2XUM - chains A and S; structure by X-ray diffraction, 2.20 A resolution.

Chain A:
Name: Hypoxia-inducible factor 1-alpha inhibitor
Organism: Homo sapiens
Notes: EC 1.14.11.16
UniProt: Q9NWT6 (HIF1N_HUMAN); numbering as in UniProt (aligned over 1-349)
Chain sequence (349 residues; row label = number of the first residue in the row):
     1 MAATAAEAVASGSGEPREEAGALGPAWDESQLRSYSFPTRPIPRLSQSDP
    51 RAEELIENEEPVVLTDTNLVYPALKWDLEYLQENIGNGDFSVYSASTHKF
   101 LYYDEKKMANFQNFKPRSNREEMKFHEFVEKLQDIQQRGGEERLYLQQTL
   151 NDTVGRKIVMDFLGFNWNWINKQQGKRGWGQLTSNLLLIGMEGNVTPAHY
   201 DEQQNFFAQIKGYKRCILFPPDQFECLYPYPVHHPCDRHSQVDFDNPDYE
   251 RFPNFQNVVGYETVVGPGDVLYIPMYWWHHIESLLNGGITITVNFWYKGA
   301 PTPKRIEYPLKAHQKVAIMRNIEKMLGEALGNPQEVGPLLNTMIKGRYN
Differences from the reference sequence: engineered mutation His239 (Gln in Q9NWT6)
Curated features (UniProtKB/Swiss-Prot):
  - binding site (2-oxoglutarate): Tyr145, Thr196, Asn205, Lys214, Asn294
  - binding site (substrate): Asp152, Gln181 to Thr183, Asp201 to Gln203, Ala300, Asn321
  - binding site (Fe cation): His199, Asp201, His279
  - site: Leu340 (Important for dimer formation)
  - modified residue: Ala2 (N-acetylalanine)
  - mutagenesis: His199 (H199A: Prevents suppression of HIF CAD activity. Strongly stimulates 2-oxoglutarate turnover. No stimulation of 2-oxoglutarate turnover; when associated with R-340), Asp201 (D201A: Prevents suppression of HIF CAD activity; D201E: Loss of HIF1A Asn hydroxylation activity. Slightly stimulates 2-oxoglutarate turnover; D201G: No impact on HIF1A Asn hydroxylation activity ...), Trp296 (W296R: Loss of HIF1A Asn hydroxylation activity and slight stimulation of 2-oxoglutarate turnover; when associated with G-201), Leu340 (L340R: Impairs dimer formation, leading to loss of HIF1A Asn hydroxylation activity. No stimulation of 2-oxoglutarate turnover; when associated with A-201), Ile344 (I344R: No effect on dimer formation and HIF1A Asn hydroxylation activity)
Bound ions: Zn2+: His199, Asp201, His279 (together with N-oxalylglycine)
Residues lining bound ligands: N-oxalylglycine (OGA): Tyr145, Leu188, Thr196, His199, Asp201, Asn205, Phe207, Lys214, His279, Ile281, Asn294, Trp296
From the paper describing this entry:
  - mutagenesis - Q239H: unchanged catalytic activity on Peptide 2
  - mutagenesis - D201G: abolished catalytic activity on Asp-containing peptide
  - mutagenesis - D201G: unchanged catalytic activity on Asn hydroxylation
  - mutagenesis - D201A: abolished catalytic activity on D34

Chain S:
Name: Asp-substrate peptide 2
Chain sequence (20 residues; each row starts with the number of its first residue):
   788 HLEVVKLLLEHGADVDAQDK
Not modelled in the structure: 788-789

Interface between chain A and chain S:
Residue-residue contacts (43):
  Tyr102(A) with Asp803(S); Ala804(S), hydrogen bond (side chain-backbone); Gln805(S), hydrogen bond (side chain-backbone)
  Tyr103(A) with Gln805(S), hydrogen bond (backbone-side chain)
  Asp104(A) with Gln805(S)
  Glu105(A) with Gln805(S), hydrogen bond (backbone-side chain)
  Thr183(A) with Lys807(S), hydrogen bond
  Ser184(A) with Lys807(S)
  His199(A) with Asp803(S), salt bridge
  Asp201(A) with Asp801(S); Val802(S); Asp803(S), hydrogen bond (side chain-backbone)
  Glu202(A) with His798(S); Gly799(S), hydrogen bond (side chain-backbone); Ala800(S); Asp801(S), hydrogen bond (backbone-backbone)
  Gln203(A) with Ala800(S); Val802(S); Lys807(S), hydrogen bond
  Arg238(A) with Asp801(S); Val802(S), hydrogen bond (side chain-backbone); Asp803(S), salt bridge
  His239(A) with Asp803(S), salt bridge
  Tyr276(A) with His798(S)
  Trp296(A) with Val802(S); Asp803(S)
  Lys298(A) with Ala800(S)
  Ala300(A) with His798(S)
  Thr302(A) with Lys793(S); Leu796(S)
  Pro303(A) with Lys793(S), hydrogen bond (backbone-side chain)
  Lys304(A) with Lys793(S), hydrogen bond (backbone-side chain)
  Ile306(A) with Lys793(S); Leu796(S), hydrophobic
  Tyr308(A) with Val792(S)
  Gln314(A) with Leu796(S)
  Ala317(A) with Leu795(S); Leu796(S)
  Ile318(A) with Leu795(S)
  Asn321(A) with Leu794(S); Leu795(S), hydrogen bond (side chain-backbone); Glu797(S), hydrogen bond (side chain-backbone)
  Met325(A) with Leu795(S), hydrophobic
Also at the interface, not in a pair above, chain A (34 interface residues in all): Tyr93, Lys106, Arg120, Leu186, Gly299, Arg305, Arg320, Ile322
From the paper, about this interface:
  - interface residues, chain A: Arg238(A), His239(A)

Overview:
The interface between chain A and chain S involves 34 residues on one side and 15 on the other, with 14
hydrogen bonds and 3 salt bridges. Polar contacts include His199(A)-Asp803(S), Arg238(A)-Asp803(S) and
His239(A)-Asp803(S). The paper reports that D201G of chain A abolishes catalytic activity on Asp-containing
peptide; interface residues Arg238(A) and His239(A); 3 substitutions were tested in all.
Here chain A is Hypoxia-inducible factor 1-alpha inhibitor (Homo sapiens) and chain S is Asp-substrate peptide
2. Entry 2XUM (Factor inhibiting hif (fih) Q239H mutant in complex with zn(ii), nog and asp-substrate peptide
(20-mer)) was determined by X-ray diffraction.
